7XCP - chains B and L of the 4 polymer chains in the assembly; structure by electron microscopy, 3.05 A resolution.

[Chain B]
Name: Spike protein S1
Source organism: Severe acute respiratory syndrome coronavirus 2
UniProtKB: P0DTC2 (SPIKE_SARS2); residues 333-527 here = UniProt positions 333-527
Chain sequence (195 residues; row label = number of the first residue in the row):
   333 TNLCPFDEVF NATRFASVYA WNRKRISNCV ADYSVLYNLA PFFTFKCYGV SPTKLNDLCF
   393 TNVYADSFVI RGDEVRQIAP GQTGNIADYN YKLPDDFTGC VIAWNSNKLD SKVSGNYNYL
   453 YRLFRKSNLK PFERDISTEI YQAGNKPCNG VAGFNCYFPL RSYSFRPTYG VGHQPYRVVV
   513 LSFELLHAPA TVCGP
Cystine bridges: C336-C361, C379-C432, C391-C525, C480-C488
Covalently attached groups: N-acetylglucosamine (NAG) linked to N343
Sequence notes: variant D339 (Gly in P0DTC2), L371 (Ser in P0DTC2), P373 (Ser in P0DTC2), F375 (Ser in P0DTC2), N417 (Lys in P0DTC2), K440 (Asn in P0DTC2), S446 (Gly in P0DTC2), N477 (Ser in P0DTC2), K478 (Thr in P0DTC2), A484 (Glu in P0DTC2), R493 (Gln in P0DTC2), S496 (Gly in P0DTC2), R498 (Gln in P0DTC2), Y501 (Asn in P0DTC2), H505 (Tyr in P0DTC2)
Swiss-Prot annotation at these positions:
  - region: R403 to D405 (Integrin-binding motif), N448 to F456 (Immunodominant HLA epitope recognized by the CD8+)
  - glycosylation: N343 (N-linked (GlcNAc...) (complex) asparagine)
  - natural variant: D339 (G339D: In strain: Omicron/BA.1, Omicron/BA.2 and 4 more; this construct carries the variant), R346 (R346K: In strain: Mu/B.1.621; R346T: In strain: Omicron/BQ.1.1, Omicron/XBB.1.5 and 1 more), L368 (L368I: In strain: Omicron/XBB.1.5, Omicron/EG.5.1), L371 (S371L: In strain: Omicron/BA.1; this construct carries the variant), P373 (S373P: In strain: Omicron/BA.1, Omicron/BA.2 and 7 more; this construct carries the variant), F375 (S375F: In strain: Omicron/BA.1, Omicron/BA.2 and 7 more; this construct carries the variant), T376 (T376A: In strain: Omicron/BA.2, Omicron/BA.2.12.1 and 5 more), D405 (D405N: In strain: Omicron/BA.2, Omicron/BA.2.12.1 and 6 more), R408 (R408S: In strain: Omicron/BA.2, Omicron/BA.2.12.1 and 6 more), N417 (K417N: In strain: Beta/B.1.351, Omicron/BA.1 and 8 more; this construct carries the variant), K440 (N440K: In strain: Omicron/BA.1, Omicron/BA.2 and 7 more; this construct carries the variant), K444 (K444T: In strain: Omicron/BQ.1.1), 16 further natural variant entries in UniProt
  - mutagenesis: N343 (N343Q: Reduced viral infectivity), L452 (L452R: Increased resistance to neutralizing antibodies. Decreases HLA binding to NF9 epitope. Increased binding affinity to human ACE2), Y453 (Y453F: Decreased HLA binding to NF9 epitope. Increased binding affinity to human ACE2), A475 (A475V: Increased resistance to neutralizing antibodies), V483 (V483A: Increased resistance to neutralizing antibodies), F490 (F490L: Increased resistance to neutralizing antibodies and human covalescent sera neutralization), H519 (H519P: Increased resistance to human covalescent sera neutralization)

[Chain L]
Name: Lignt chain of 304 Fab
Source organism: Homo sapiens
Notes: antibody fragment or engineered binder
Chain sequence (215 residues; each row starts with the number of its first residue):
     1 DIQMTQSPSS LSAAVGDRVT ITCRASQSIG SYLNWYQQKP GKAPKLLIYA ASSLQSGVPS
    61 RFSGSGSGTD FTLTISSLQP EDFAIYYCQQ SYVSPTYTFG PGTKVDIKRT VAAPSVFIFP
   121 PSDEQLKSGT ASVVCLLNNF YPREAKVQWK VDNALQSGNS QESVTEQDSK DSTYSLSSTL
   181 TLSKADYEKH KVYACEVTHQ GLSSPVTKSF NRGEC
Disordered / not traced: 109-215
Cystine bridges: C23-C88

[Chain B / chain L interface]
Residue-residue contacts - 17 pairs, chain B then chain L:
  F377(B) with P95(L)
  K378(B) with S94(L)
  C379(B) with Y92(L); S94(L), hydrogen bond (backbone-side chain)
  Y380(B) with Y92(L); V93(L), hydrophobic
  G381(B) with Y32(L), hydrogen bond (backbone-side chain); Y92(L), hydrogen bond (backbone-backbone)
  V382(B) with S94(L), hydrogen bond (backbone-side chain)
  S383(B) with S94(L); Y97(L)
  P384(B) with S94(L)
  P412(B) with Q27(L), hydrogen bond (backbone-side chain); Y92(L)
  D427(B) with Y92(L), hydrogen bond (backbone-side chain)
  D428(B) with Y92(L)
  F429(B) with Y92(L), hydrogen bond (backbone-side chain)
Interface residues without a listed pair, chain B (13 interface residues in all): T430
Interface features reported in the paper:
  - epitope / paratope residues, chain B: C379(B), G381(B), V382(B), P412(B), D427(B), F429(B)

[In short]
13 residues of chain B and 7 residues of chain L are in contact, with 7 hydrogen bonds. Polar pairs include
C379(B)-S94(L), G381(B)-Y32(L) and V382(B)-S94(L). N-acetylglucosamine is covalently linked to N343(B).
Curated annotation (UniProt) lists 7 mutagenesis sites on chain B. From the paper: epitope/paratope residues
C379(B), G381(B) and V382(B) among others.
Here chain B is Spike protein S1 (Severe acute respiratory syndrome coronavirus 2) and chain L is Lignt chain
of 304 Fab (Homo sapiens). Entry 7XCP (Cryo-EM structure of Omicron RBD complexed with ACE2 and 304 Fab) was
determined by electron microscopy, deposited together with 7XCH, 7XCI, 7Y9Z, 7YA0 and 7YA1.
